6NE0 - chains H and M of the 12 polymer chains in the assembly; structure by electron microscopy, 3.40 A resolution.

# Chain H
Name: CRISPR-associated protein Csy3
From: Pseudomonas aeruginosa UCBPP-PA14
UniProt: Q02MM1 (CSY3_PSEAB); residues 20-361 here correspond to UniProt positions 1-342 (UniProt number = residue number - 19)
Sequence (342 residues; each row starts with the number of its first residue):
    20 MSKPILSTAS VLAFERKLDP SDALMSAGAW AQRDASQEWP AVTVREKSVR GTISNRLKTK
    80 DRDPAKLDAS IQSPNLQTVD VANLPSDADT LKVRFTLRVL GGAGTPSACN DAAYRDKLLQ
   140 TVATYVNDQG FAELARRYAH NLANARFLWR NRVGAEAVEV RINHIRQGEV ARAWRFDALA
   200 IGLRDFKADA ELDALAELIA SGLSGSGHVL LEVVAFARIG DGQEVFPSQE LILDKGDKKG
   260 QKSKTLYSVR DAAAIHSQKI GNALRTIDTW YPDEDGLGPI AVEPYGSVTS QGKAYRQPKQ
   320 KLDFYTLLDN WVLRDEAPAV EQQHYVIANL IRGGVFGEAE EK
Unresolved in the structure: 20-24, 358-361

# Chain M
Molecule: Crispr RNA
Sequence (60 nucleotides; row label = number of the first residue in the row):
     1 CUAAGAAAUU CACGGCGGGC UUGAUGUCCG CGUCUACCUG GUUCACUGCC GUGUAGGCAG
Unresolved in the structure: 59-60

# Interface between chain H and chain M
Pairs across the interface (49):
  Val30(H) - G5(M)  base contact
  Ala32(H) - G5(M)  sugar contact
  Phe33(H) - G5(M)  hydrogen bond to the sugar
  Phe33(H) - A6(M)  sugar contact
  Glu34(H) - G5(M)  hydrogen bond to the sugar
  Glu34(H) - A6(M)  phosphate contact
  Arg35(H) - G5(M)  phosphate contact
  Arg35(H) - A6(M)  hydrogen bond to the phosphate
  Arg35(H) - A7(M)  salt bridge to the phosphate
  Val68(H) - C13(M)  base contact
  Val68(H) - G15(M)  phosphate contact
  Arg69(H) - C13(M)  hydrogen bond to the sugar
  Arg69(H) - G14(M)  phosphate contact
  Arg69(H) - G15(M)  hydrogen bond to the phosphate
  Arg69(H) - C16(M)  base contact
  Gly70(H) - C13(M)  hydrogen bond to the sugar
  Thr71(H) - G14(M)  phosphate contact
  Pro93(H) - G15(M)  base contact
  Leu95(H) - G15(M)  base contact
  Val98(H) - C13(M)  base contact
  Ser126(H) - G5(M)  hydrogen bond to the sugar
  Ala127(H) - A4(M)  base contact
  Trp168(H) - A8(M)  base contact
  Phe245(H) - U10(M)  phosphate contact
  Ser247(H) - U9(M)  hydrogen bond to the phosphate
  Gln248(H) - U9(M)  sugar contact
  Gln248(H) - U10(M)  base contact
  Glu249(H) - U9(M)  base contact
  Leu250(H) - U9(M)  base contact
  Ile251(H) - U9(M)  base contact
  Asp253(H) - U9(M)  base contact
  Ser262(H) - C11(M)  base contact
  His275(H) - U9(M)  salt bridge to the phosphate
  Gln277(H) - U9(M)  hydrogen bond to the phosphate
  Lys278(H) - A8(M)  hydrogen bond to the base
  Lys278(H) - U10(M)  salt bridge to the phosphate
  Asn281(H) - A8(M)  phosphate contact
  Arg284(H) - A7(M)  sugar contact
  Arg284(H) - A8(M)  salt bridge to the phosphate
  Glu302(H) - A8(M)  phosphate contact
  Val307(H) - A8(M)  base contact
  Thr308(H) - A8(M)  hydrogen bond to the base
  Ser309(H) - A8(M)  hydrogen bond to the base
  Arg351(H) - A6(M)  sugar contact
  Arg351(H) - A7(M)  sugar contact
  Gly352(H) - A6(M)  sugar contact
  Gly353(H) - A6(M)  sugar contact
  Val354(H) - G5(M)  base contact
  Val354(H) - A6(M)  base contact
Other interface residues (no listed pair), chain H (39 interface residues in all): Ser73, Arg169, Lys263
Other interface residues (no listed pair), chain M (13 interface residues in all): A12

# In short
The interface between chain H and chain M involves 39 residues on one side and 13 on the other, with 12
hydrogen bonds and 4 salt bridges. Among the polar pairs are Lys278(H)-A8(M), Thr308(H)-A8(M) and
Ser309(H)-A8(M).
Here chain H is CRISPR-associated protein Csy3 (Pseudomonas aeruginosa UCBPP-PA14) and chain M is Crispr RNA.
Entry 6NE0 (Structure of double-stranded target DNA engaged Csy complex from Pseudomonas aeruginosa (PA-14))
was determined by electron microscopy.
